2AHU - chains B and D of the 4 polymer chains in the assembly; structure by X-ray diffraction, 1.90 A resolution.

Chain B (and D):
Molecule: putative enzyme ydiF
Source organism: Escherichia coli
Notes: EC 2.8.3.-; chain D of this document is another copy of the same molecule, construct and numbering; everything in this record applies to it too
UniProtKB: Q8X5X6 (Q8X5X6_ECO57); residue numbers follow UniProt; this construct covers 1-531
Amino-acid sequence (531 residues; each row starts with the number of its first residue):
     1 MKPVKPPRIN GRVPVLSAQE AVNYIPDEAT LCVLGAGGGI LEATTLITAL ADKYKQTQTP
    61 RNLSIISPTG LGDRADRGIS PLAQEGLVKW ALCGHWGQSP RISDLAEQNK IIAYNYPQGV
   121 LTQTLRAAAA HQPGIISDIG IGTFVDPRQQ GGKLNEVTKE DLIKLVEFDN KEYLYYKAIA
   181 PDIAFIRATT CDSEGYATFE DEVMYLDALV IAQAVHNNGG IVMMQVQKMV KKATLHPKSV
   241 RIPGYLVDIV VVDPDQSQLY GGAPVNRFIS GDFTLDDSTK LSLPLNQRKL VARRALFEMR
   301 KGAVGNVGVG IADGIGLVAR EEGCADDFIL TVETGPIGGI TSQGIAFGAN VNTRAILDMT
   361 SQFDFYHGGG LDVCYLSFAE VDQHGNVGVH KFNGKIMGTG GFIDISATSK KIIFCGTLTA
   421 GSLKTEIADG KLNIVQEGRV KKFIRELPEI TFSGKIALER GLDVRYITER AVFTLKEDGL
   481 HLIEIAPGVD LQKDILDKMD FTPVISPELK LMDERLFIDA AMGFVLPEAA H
Disordered / not traced: 1-3, 277-282, 343-347, 530-531
Modified residues: Mse-1 (selenomethionine); Mse-204, Mse-223, Mse-224, Mse-229, Mse-299, Mse-359, Mse-397, Mse-499, Mse-512, Mse-522 (selenomethionine; parent Met)
Construct notes: modified residue (1, 204, 223-224, 229, 299, 359, 397, 499, 512, 522)
Swiss-Prot annotation at these positions:
  - active site: Glu-333 (5-glutamyl coenzyme A thioester intermediate)
Reported in the primary citation:
  - self-association interface (contacts with another copy of this molecule): Gly-134, Pro-243, Leu-246
  - catalytic residues: Asn-306
  - catalytic residues: Gly-398 to Phe-402 (citing earlier work)
  - catalytic residues: Gln-118 (proposed by the authors, not directly observed)

How chain B and chain D interact:
Contacting residue pairs (27; chain B residue first):
  Arg-12(B) / Asp-276(D)  salt bridge
  Ser-193(B) / Asp-276(D)
  Glu-200(B) / Phe-273(D)
  Asp-201(B) / Arg-267(D)  salt bridge
  Lys-228(B) / Phe-268(D)
  Lys-228(B) / Phe-273(D)
  Mse-229(B) / Phe-268(D)
  Val-230(B) / Phe-268(D)  hydrophobic
  Val-230(B) / Phe-273(D)  hydrophobic
  Val-230(B) / Thr-274(D)
  Lys-231(B) / Thr-274(D)  hydrogen bond (backbone-backbone)
  Leu-235(B) / Phe-273(D)  hydrophobic
  Arg-267(B) / Asp-201(D)  salt bridge
  Arg-267(B) / Arg-267(D)
  Phe-268(B) / Lys-228(D)
  Phe-268(B) / Mse-229(D)
  Phe-268(B) / Val-230(D)  hydrophobic
  Phe-273(B) / Glu-200(D)
  Phe-273(B) / Lys-228(D)
  Phe-273(B) / Val-230(D)  hydrophobic
  Phe-273(B) / Leu-235(D)  hydrophobic
  Thr-274(B) / Val-230(D)
  Thr-274(B) / Lys-231(D)  hydrogen bond (backbone-backbone)
  Asp-276(B) / Arg-12(D)  salt bridge
  Asp-276(B) / Ser-193(D)
  Asp-276(B) / Val-230(D)
  Asp-276(B) / Lys-231(D)
Interface residues without a listed pair, chain B (17 interface residues in all): Thr-190, Thr-234, Leu-275
Interface residues without a listed pair, chain D (17 interface residues in all): Thr-190, Thr-234, Leu-275

In short:
Chain B and chain D each contribute 17 residues to their interface, with 2 hydrogen bonds and 4 salt bridges.
Polar pairs include Arg-12(B)/Asp-276(D), Asp-201(B)/Arg-267(D) and Lys-231(B)/Thr-274(D). UniProt lists
active-site residue Glu-333(B) on chain B. From the paper: catalytic residues Asn-306(B), Gly-398(B) and
Gln-118(B); a self-association interface involving Gly-134(B), Pro-243(B) and Leu-246(B).
Both chains are putative enzyme ydiF (Escherichia coli). Entry 2AHU (Crystal structure of Acyl-CoA transferase
(YdiF) apoenzyme from Escherichia coli O157:H7) was determined by X-ray diffraction (same publication as 2AHV
and 2AHW).
